6DC7 - chains L and H; structure by X-ray diffraction, 1.90 A resolution.

[Chain L]
Molecule: Fab light chain
From: Mus musculus
Notes: antibody fragment or engineered binder
Amino-acid sequence (218 residues; row label = number of the first residue in the row; a row labelled like 27A-27E holds insertion residues (27A, then the next letters in order)):
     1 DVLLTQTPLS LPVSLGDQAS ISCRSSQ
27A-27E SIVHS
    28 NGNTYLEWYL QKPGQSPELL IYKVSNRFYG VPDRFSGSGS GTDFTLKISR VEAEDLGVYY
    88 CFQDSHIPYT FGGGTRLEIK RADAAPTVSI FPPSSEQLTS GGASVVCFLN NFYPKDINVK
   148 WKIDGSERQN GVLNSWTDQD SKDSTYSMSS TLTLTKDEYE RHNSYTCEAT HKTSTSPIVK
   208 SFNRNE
Disulfide bonds: Cys-23/Cys-88, Cys-134/Cys-194

[Chain H]
Molecule: Fab heavy chain
From: Mus musculus
Notes: antibody fragment or engineered binder
Amino-acid sequence (217 residues; numbered 1 to 213 plus 4 insertion-coded residues; the number before each row is that of its first residue; a row labelled like 82A-82C holds insertion residues (82A, then the next letters in order)):
     1 EVQLQQSGPE LVKPGASVKM SCKASGYTFT SYVIHWVKQK PGQGLEWIGY IY
   52A P
    53 YNDGTIYNEK FKGKATLTSD TSSSTVYMEL
82A-82C ISL
    83 TAEDSAVYWC VRERDNYGVY WGQGTTLTVS SAKTTPPSVY PLAPGTGDTG SSMVTLGCLV
   143 KGYFPEPVTV TWNSGSLSSG VHTFPAVLQS DLYTLSSSVT VTSSTWPSQT ITCNVAHPAS
   203 STKVDKKIVP E
Unresolved in the structure: 127-133
Disulfide bonds: Cys-22/Cys-92, Cys-140/Cys-195

[How chain L and chain H interact]
Contacting residue pairs (53; chain L residue first):
  Gln-38(L) / Gln-39(H)  hydrogen bond
  Gln-38(L) / Trp-91(H)
  Gln-42(L) / Trp-91(H)
  Ser-43(L) / Trp-91(H)
  Ser-43(L) / Trp-103(H)
  Pro-44(L) / Trp-103(H)
  Leu-46(L) / Arg-96(H)
  Leu-46(L) / Val-101(H)  hydrophobic
  Tyr-49(L) / Arg-96(H)
  Phe-55(L) / Asp-97(H)
  Phe-55(L) / Asn-98(H)
  Phe-55(L) / Gly-100(H)
  Phe-55(L) / Val-101(H)  hydrophobic
  Tyr-87(L) / Leu-45(H)  hydrophobic
  Ile-94(L) / Trp-47(H)  hydrophobic
  Ile-94(L) / Ile-58(H)  hydrophobic
  Pro-95(L) / Trp-47(H)  hydrophobic
  Pro-95(L) / Asn-60(H)
  Tyr-96(L) / His-35(H)
  Tyr-96(L) / Trp-47(H)
  Phe-98(L) / Leu-45(H)
  Ser-116(L) / Thr-137(H)
  Phe-118(L) / Leu-124(H)
  Phe-118(L) / Ala-125(H)
  Phe-118(L) / Thr-137(H)
  Pro-119(L) / Glu-213(H)
  Ser-121(L) / Tyr-122(H)
  Ser-121(L) / Pro-123(H)
  Glu-123(L) / Pro-123(H)
  Gln-124(L) / Tyr-122(H)
  Gln-124(L) / Lys-143(H)
  Ser-131(L) / Leu-141(H)
  Phe-135(L) / Phe-166(H)  hydrophobic
  Phe-135(L) / Ser-178(H)
  Phe-135(L) / Ser-179(H)
  Phe-135(L) / Ser-180(H)
  Asn-137(L) / His-164(H)
  Asn-137(L) / Phe-166(H)
  Asn-137(L) / Ser-180(H)  hydrogen bond
  Asn-138(L) / His-164(H)  hydrogen bond
  Leu-160(L) / Val-169(H)  hydrophobic
  Leu-160(L) / Gln-171(H)
  Asn-161(L) / Val-169(H)
  Ser-162(L) / Phe-166(H)
  Ser-162(L) / Pro-167(H)  hydrogen bond (side chain-backbone)
  Trp-163(L) / Pro-167(H)
  Thr-164(L) / Thr-165(H)
  Thr-164(L) / Phe-166(H)
  Ser-174(L) / His-164(H)  hydrogen bond
  Ser-174(L) / Phe-166(H)
  Met-175(L) / Phe-166(H)
  Ser-176(L) / Phe-166(H)
  Thr-180(L) / Gln-171(H)
Other interface residues (no listed pair), chain L (38 interface residues in all): Glu-34, Tyr-36, Gly-41, Lys-50, Ser-127, Val-133, Asp-167
Other interface residues (no listed pair), chain H (38 interface residues in all): Val-37, Gly-44, Glu-46, Tyr-50, Gly-104, Pro-126, Leu-138, Gly-139

[Summary]
The chain L/chain H interface involves 38 residues from each chain; the contacts include 5 hydrogen bonds.
Polar contacts include Gln-38(L)/Gln-39(H), Asn-137(L)/Ser-180(H) and Asn-138(L)/His-164(H).
Here chain L is Fab light chain and chain H is Fab heavy chain, both from Mus musculus. Entry 6DC7 (Apo Fab
structure of mouse monoclonal antibody 8B2) was determined by X-ray diffraction together with 6DC8, 6DC9 and
6DCA from the same study.
